Entry 7Y20 (electron microscopy, 3.80 A resolution); this record covers chains A and C of the 5 polymer chains in the assembly.

# Chain A (and C)
Molecule: Spike glycoprotein
Source organism: Severe acute respiratory syndrome coronavirus 2
Notes: chain C of this document is another copy of the same molecule, construct and numbering; everything in this record applies to it too
UniProt: P0DTC2 (SPIKE_SARS2); aligned to UniProt positions 1-1208 over residues 1-1208
Chain sequence (1264 residues; row label = number of the first residue in the row; note: 6 numbers in that range are skipped by the numbering (no residue carries them; nothing is unmodelled there)):
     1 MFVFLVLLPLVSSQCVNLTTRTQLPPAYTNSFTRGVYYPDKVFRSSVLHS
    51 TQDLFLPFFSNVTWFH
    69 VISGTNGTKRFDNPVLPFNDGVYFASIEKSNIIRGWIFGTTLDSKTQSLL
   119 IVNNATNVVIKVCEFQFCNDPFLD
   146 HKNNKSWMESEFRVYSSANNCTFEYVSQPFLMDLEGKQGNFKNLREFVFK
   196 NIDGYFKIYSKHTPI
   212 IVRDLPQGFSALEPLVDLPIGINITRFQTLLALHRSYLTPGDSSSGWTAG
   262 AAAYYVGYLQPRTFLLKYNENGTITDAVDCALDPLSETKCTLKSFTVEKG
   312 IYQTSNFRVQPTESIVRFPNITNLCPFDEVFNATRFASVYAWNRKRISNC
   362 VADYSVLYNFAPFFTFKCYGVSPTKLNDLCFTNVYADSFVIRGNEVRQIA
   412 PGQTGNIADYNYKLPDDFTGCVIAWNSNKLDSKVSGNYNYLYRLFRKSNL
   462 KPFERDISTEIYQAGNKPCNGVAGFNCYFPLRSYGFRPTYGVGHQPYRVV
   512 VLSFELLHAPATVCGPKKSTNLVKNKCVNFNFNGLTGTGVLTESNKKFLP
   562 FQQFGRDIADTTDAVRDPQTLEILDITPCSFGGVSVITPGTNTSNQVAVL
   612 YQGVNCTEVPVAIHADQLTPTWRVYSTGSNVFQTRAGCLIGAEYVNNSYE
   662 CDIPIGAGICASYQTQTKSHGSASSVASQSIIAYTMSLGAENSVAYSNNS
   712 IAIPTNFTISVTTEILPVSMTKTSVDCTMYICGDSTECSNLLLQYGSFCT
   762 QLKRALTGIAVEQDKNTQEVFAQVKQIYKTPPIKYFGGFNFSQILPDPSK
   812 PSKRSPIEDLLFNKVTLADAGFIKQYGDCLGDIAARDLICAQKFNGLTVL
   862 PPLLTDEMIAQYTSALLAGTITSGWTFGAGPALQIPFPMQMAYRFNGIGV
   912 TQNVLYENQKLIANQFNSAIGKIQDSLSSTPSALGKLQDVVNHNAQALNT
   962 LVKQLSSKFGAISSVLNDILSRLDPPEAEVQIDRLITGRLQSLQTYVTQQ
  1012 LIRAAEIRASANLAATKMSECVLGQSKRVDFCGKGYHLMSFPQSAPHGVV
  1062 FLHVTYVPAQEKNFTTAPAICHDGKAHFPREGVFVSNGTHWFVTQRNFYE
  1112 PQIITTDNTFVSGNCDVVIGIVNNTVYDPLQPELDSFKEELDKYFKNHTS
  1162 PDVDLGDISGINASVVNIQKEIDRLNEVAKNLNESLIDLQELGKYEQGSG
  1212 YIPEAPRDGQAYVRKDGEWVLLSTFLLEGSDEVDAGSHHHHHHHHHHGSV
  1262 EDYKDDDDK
Unresolved in the structure: 1-26, 69-80, 141-142, 146-152, 173-186, 212-214, 248-263, 622-639, 677-689, 827-853, 940-943, 1147-1270
Construct notes: variant V69 (Ala67 in P0DTC2), I95 (Thr in P0DTC2), D142 (Gly in P0DTC2), I212 (Leu in P0DTC2), D339 (Gly in P0DTC2), F371 (Ser in P0DTC2), P373 (Ser in P0DTC2), F375 (Ser in P0DTC2), N405 (Asp in P0DTC2), N417 (Lys in P0DTC2), K440 (Asn in P0DTC2), S446 (Gly in P0DTC2), N477 (Ser in P0DTC2), K478 (Thr in P0DTC2), A484 (Glu in P0DTC2), R493 (Gln in P0DTC2), R498 (Gln in P0DTC2), Y501 (Asn in P0DTC2), H505 (Tyr in P0DTC2), G614 (Asp in P0DTC2), Y655 (His in P0DTC2), K679 (Asn in P0DTC2), H681 (Pro in P0DTC2), G682 (Arg in P0DTC2), S683 (Arg in P0DTC2), S685 (Arg in P0DTC2), K764 (Asn in P0DTC2), Y796 (Asp in P0DTC2), P817 (Phe in P0DTC2), P892 (Ala in P0DTC2), P899 (Ala in P0DTC2), P942 (Ala in P0DTC2), H954 (Gln in P0DTC2), K969 (Asn in P0DTC2); engineered mutation P986 (Lys in P0DTC2), P987 (Val in P0DTC2); expression tag (1209-1270)
Disulfides: C131-C166, C291-C301, C336-C361, C379-C432, C391-C525, C480-C488, C538-C590, C617-C649, C662-C671, C738-C760, C743-C749, C1032-C1043, C1082-C1126
Covalently attached groups: N-acetylglucosamine (NAG) linked to N61, N122, N165, N234, N282, N331, N343, N603, N616, N657, N709, N717, N801, N1074, N1098, N1134
UniProt features mapped onto this chain:
  - region: N280 to C301 (Putative superantigen), N448 to F456 (Immunodominant HLA epitope recognized by the CD8+), S816 to Y837 (Fusion peptide 1), K835 to F855 (Fusion peptide 2), D1163 to E1202 (Heptad repeat 2)
  - site: R815, S816 (Cleavage)
  - glycosylation: N17 (N-linked (GlcNAc...) (complex) asparagine), N61 (N-linked (GlcNAc...) (hybrid) asparagine), N74 (N-linked (GlcNAc...) (complex) asparagine), N122 (N-linked (GlcNAc...) (hybrid) asparagine), N149 (N-linked (GlcNAc...) (complex) asparagine), N165 (N-linked (GlcNAc...) (complex) asparagine), N234 (N-linked (GlcNAc...) (high mannose) asparagine), N282 (N-linked (GlcNAc...) (complex) asparagine), T323 (O-linked (GalNAc) threonine), S325 (O-linked (HexNAc...) serine), N331 (N-linked (GlcNAc...) (complex) asparagine), N343 (N-linked (GlcNAc...) (complex) asparagine), N603 (N-linked (GlcNAc...) (hybrid) asparagine), N616 (N-linked (GlcNAc...) (complex) asparagine), N657 (N-linked (GlcNAc...) (complex) asparagine), T676 (O-linked (GlcNAc...) threonine), T678 (O-linked (GlcNAc...) threonine), N709 (N-linked (GlcNAc...) (high mannose) asparagine), N717 (N-linked (GlcNAc...) (hybrid) asparagine), N801 (N-linked (GlcNAc...) (hybrid) asparagine) and 6 more in UniProt

# Chain A / chain C interface
Residue-residue contacts (100):
  Y38(A) with L560(C)
  K41(A) with F562(C)
  V42(A) with Q563(C), hydrogen bond (backbone-side chain); F565(C); R567(C)
  F43(A) with K557(C); K558(C); F559(C), hydrophobic; Q563(C); F565(C), hydrogen bond (backbone-backbone); G566(C); R567(C), hydrogen bond (backbone-backbone)
  R44(A) with R567(C)
  V47(A) with I569(C), hydrophobic
  H49(A) with D571(C), salt bridge
  Y200(A) with P521(C)
  E224(A) with L560(C); F562(C)
  P225(A) with F562(C)
  N282(A) with K558(C)
  T284(A) with L560(C)
  D737(A) with N317(C)
  M740(A) with F592(C), hydrophobic
  D745(A) with R319(C)
  Q755(A) with S968(C); K969(C); F970(C), hydrogen bond (backbone-backbone); G971(C)
  Y756(A) with S968(C)
  G757(A) with S968(C)
  F759(A) with Q965(C); F970(C), hydrophobic
  Q762(A) with T961(C); Q965(C), hydrogen bond
  K764(A) with Q314(C)
  Q787(A) with A701(C); N703(C), hydrogen bond
  I788(A) with A701(C), hydrogen bond (backbone-backbone); N703(C)
  Y789(A) with N703(C)
  K790(A) with E702(C), salt bridge
  F797(A) with Y707(C)
  K854(A) with F592(C)
  F855(A) with T572(C)
  G857(A) with F592(C)
  P863(A) with A668(C)
  L864(A) with P665(C), hydrophobic; G667(C); A668(C); G669(C), hydrogen bond (backbone-backbone)
  T866(A) with A668(C)
  M869(A) with G669(C); L699(C), hydrophobic
  Q872(A) with L699(C)
  T883(A) with V705(C); Y707(C)
  S884(A) with V705(C)
  A890(A) with Y1047(C), hydrophobic; V1068(C); P1069(C)
  P892(A) with E1072(C)
  L894(A) with A713(C); E1072(C)
  Q895(A) with V705(C); A706(C), hydrogen bond (side chain-backbone); S711(C); I712(C); A713(C), hydrogen bond (backbone-backbone)
  I896(A) with Y707(C); S711(C)
  P897(A) with Y707(C); N709(C); S711(C)
  F898(A) with Y707(C), hydrogen bond (backbone-side chain)
  M900(A) with T1077(C); V1094(C), hydrophobic
  Y904(A) with G1093(C); V1094(C); R1107(C)
  N914(A) with S1123(C), hydrogen bond
  Y917(A) with P1079(C); F1089(C), hydrophobic; V1128(C)
  E918(A) with V1128(C)
  Q920(A) with I1130(C)
  D994(A) with G971(C)
  T998(A) with R995(C), hydrogen bond
  Q1002(A) with Q1002(C)
  Q1005(A) with Q1002(C), hydrogen bond
  T1009(A) with T1009(C)
  I1013(A) with I1013(C), hydrophobic
  T1027(A) with R1039(C)
  S1030(A) with V1040(C); D1041(C), hydrogen bond
  E1031(A) with R1039(C), salt bridge; V1040(C)
  R1039(A) with R1039(C)
  E1111(A) with S1123(C)
  E1144(A) with L1141(C)
  L1145(A) with L1145(C), hydrophobic
Interface residues without a listed pair, chain A (79 interface residues in all): D40, S45, P230, G283, S758, R765, K786, P792, T859, L861, Y873, W886, G889, N907, L1012, L1034, G1035
Interface residues without a listed pair, chain C (77 interface residues in all): N360, Q564, P589, Q613, I666, M697, G700, S708, N710, P715, Q957, K1045, G1046, N1074, E1092, F1121, V1129

# In short
79 residues of chain A face 77 of chain C across their interface; the contacts include 15 hydrogen bonds and 3
salt bridges. Polar contacts include H49(A)-D571(C), K790(A)-E702(C) and E1031(A)-R1039(C). Covalently linked
N-acetylglucosamine: at N61(A), N122(A), N165(A), N234(A), N282(A) and N331(A) and 10 more.
Both chains are Spike glycoprotein (Severe acute respiratory syndrome coronavirus 2). Entry 7Y20 (S-ECD
(Omicron BA.3) in complex with two PD of ACE2) was determined by electron microscopy, deposited together with
8I9E, 7Y21, 7Y1Y and 7Y1Z.
